1AKZ - chain A; structure by X-ray diffraction, 1.57 A resolution.

Chain A:
Name: Uracil-DNA glycosylase
Organism: Homo sapiens
Notes: EC 3.2.2.-; engineered mutation(s): P82M, V83E, G84F
UniProtKB: P13051 (UNG_HUMAN); residues 85-304 here = UniProt positions 85-304
Chain sequence (223 residues; row label = number of the first residue in the row):
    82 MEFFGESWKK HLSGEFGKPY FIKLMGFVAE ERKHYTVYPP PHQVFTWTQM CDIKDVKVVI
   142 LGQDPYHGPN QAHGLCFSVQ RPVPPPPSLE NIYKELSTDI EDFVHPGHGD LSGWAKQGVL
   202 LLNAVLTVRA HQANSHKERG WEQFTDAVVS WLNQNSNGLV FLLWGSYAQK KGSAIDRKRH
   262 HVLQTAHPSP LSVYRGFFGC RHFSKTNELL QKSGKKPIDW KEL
Curated features (UniProtKB/Swiss-Prot):
  - binding site (dsDNA): Ser-178

Overview:
Curated annotation (UniProt) lists dsDNA-binding residue Ser-178.
Chain A is Uracil-DNA glycosylase (Homo sapiens); the structure, Human uracil-DNA glycosylase, was determined
by X-ray diffraction together with 1SSP and 2SSP from the same study.
